Entry 8GIZ (electron microscopy, 2.70 A resolution); this record covers chains E and I of the 8 polymer chains in the assembly.

[Chain E]
Name: DNA polymerase III subunit delta'
Organism: Escherichia coli K-12
Notes: EC 2.7.7.7
UniProt: P28631 (HOLB_ECOLI); numbering as in UniProt (aligned over 1-334)
Chain sequence (334 residues; each row starts with the number of its first residue):
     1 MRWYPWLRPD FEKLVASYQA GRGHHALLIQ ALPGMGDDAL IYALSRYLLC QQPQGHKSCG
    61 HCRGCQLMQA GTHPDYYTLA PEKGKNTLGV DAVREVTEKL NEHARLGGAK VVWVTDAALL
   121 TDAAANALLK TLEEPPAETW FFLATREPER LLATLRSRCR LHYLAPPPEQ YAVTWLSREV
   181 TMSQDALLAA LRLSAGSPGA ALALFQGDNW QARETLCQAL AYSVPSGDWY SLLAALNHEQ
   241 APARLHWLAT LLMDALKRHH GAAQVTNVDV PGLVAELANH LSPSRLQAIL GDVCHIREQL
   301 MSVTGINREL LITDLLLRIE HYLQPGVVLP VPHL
Bound ions: Zn2+: C50, C59, C62, C65
Small-molecule neighbours: ATP-gamma-S (AGS; phosphothiophosphoric acid-adenylate ester): E133, T154, R158
What the authors report for this chain:
  - binding site for ATP-gamma-S: R158

[Chain I]
Name: Beta sliding clamp
Organism: Escherichia coli K-12
UniProt: P0A988 (DPO3B_ECOLI); residues 1-366 here = UniProt positions 1-366
Chain sequence (366 residues; row label = number of the first residue in the row):
     1 MKFTVEREHL LKPLQQVSGP LGGRPTLPIL GNLLLQVADG TLSLTGTDLE MEMVARVALV
    61 QPHEPGATTV PARKFFDICR GLPEGAEIAV QLEGERMLVR SGRSRFSLST LPAADFPNLD
   121 DWQSEVEFTL PQATMKRLIE ATQFSMAHQD VRYYLNGMLF ETEGEELRTV ATDGHRLAVC
   181 SMPIGQSLPS HSVIVPRKGV IELMRMLDGG DNPLRVQIGS NNIRAHVGDF IFTSKLVDGR
   241 FPDYRRVLPK NPDKHLEAGC DLLKQAFARA AILSNEKFRG VRLYVSENQL KITANNPEQE
   301 EAEEILDVTY SGAEMEIGFN VSYVLDVLNA LKCENVRMML TDSVSSVQIE DAASQSAAYV
   361 VMPMRL

[Interface between chain E and chain I]
Contacting residue pairs (33; chain E residue first):
  R63(E) with F116(I), hydrogen bond (side chain-backbone); N118(I), hydrogen bond (side chain-backbone); D120(I)
  A70(E) with D115(I)
  G71(E) with L27(I)
  T72(E) with L27(I); I29(I); L49(I); D115(I); P117(I)
  P74(E) with L49(I)
  Y77(E) with K235(I), hydrogen bond
  N101(E) with Y153(I); V237(I)
  E102(E) with K235(I); L236(I); V237(I)
  H103(E) with S220(I); N221(I), hydrogen bond; K235(I); L236(I), hydrogen bond (backbone-backbone); V237(I); D238(I)
  A104(E) with N221(I); N222(I)
  R105(E) with E50(I), hydrogen bond (side chain-backbone); M51(I); E52(I), salt bridge; L119(I); N222(I), hydrogen bond (backbone-side chain); T233(I), hydrogen bond (side chain-backbone); S234(I)
  G107(E) with N221(I)
Also at the interface, not in a pair above, chain E (14 interface residues in all): Q66, L67
Also at the interface, not in a pair above, chain I (25 interface residues in all): A113, A114, P196
From the paper, about this interface:
  - interface residues, chain E: Q66(E), N101(E)

[Summary]
14 residues of chain E and 25 residues of chain I are in contact; the contacts include 8 hydrogen bonds and 1
salt bridge. Polar contacts include R105(E)-E52(I), R63(E)-F116(I) and R63(E)-N118(I). Bound to chain E:
ATP-gamma-S. From the paper: a binding site for ATP-gamma-S at R158(E); interface residues Q66(E) and N101(E).
Chain E is DNA polymerase III subunit delta' and chain I is Beta sliding clamp, both from Escherichia coli
K-12; the structure, E. coli clamp loader with open clamp, was determined by electron microscopy (same
publication as 8GIY, 8GJ0, 8GJ1, 8GJ2 and 8GJ3).
